3C5Z - chains A and B of the 8 polymer chains in the assembly; structure by X-ray diffraction, 2.55 A resolution.

== Chain A ==
Name: TCR B3K506 Alpha Chain
From: Mus musculus
Amino-acid sequence (202 residues; each row starts with the number of its first residue):
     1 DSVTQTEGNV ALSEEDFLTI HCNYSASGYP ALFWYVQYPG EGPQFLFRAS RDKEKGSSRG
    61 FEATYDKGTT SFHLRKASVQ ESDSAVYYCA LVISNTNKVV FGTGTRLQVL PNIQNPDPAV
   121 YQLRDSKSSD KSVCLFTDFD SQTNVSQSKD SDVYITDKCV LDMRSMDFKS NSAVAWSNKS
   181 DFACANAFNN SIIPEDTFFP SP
Cystine bridges: Cys22-Cys89, Cys134-Cys184

== Chain B ==
Name: TCR B3K506 Beta Chain
From: Mus musculus
Amino-acid sequence (240 residues; row label = number of the first residue in the row):
     1 AVTQSPRSKV AVTGGKVTLS CHQTNNHDYM YWYRQDTGHG LRLIHYSYVA DSTEKGDIPD
    61 GYKASRPSQE NFSLILELAS LSQTAVYFCA SIDSSGNTLY FGEGSRLIVV EDLKNVFPPE
   121 VAVFEPSEAE ISHTQKATLV CLATGFYPDH VELSWWVNGK EVHSGVCTDP QPLKEQPALN
   181 DSRYALSSRL RVSATFWQNP RNHFRCQVQF YGLSENDEWT QDRAKPVTQI VSAEAWGRAD
Cystine bridges: Cys21-Cys89, Cys141-Cys206

== Interface between chain A and chain B ==
Residue-residue contacts (87):
  Phe33(A) with Asn97(B); Thr98(B)
  Tyr35(A) with Thr98(B); Leu99(B), hydrogen bond (side chain-backbone); Phe101(B), hydrophobic
  Gln37(A) with Gln35(B), hydrogen bond; Phe88(B)
  Gly40(A) with Arg7(B)
  Glu41(A) with Glu103(B)
  Gly42(A) with Phe88(B); Gly102(B); Glu103(B)
  Pro43(A) with Phe101(B)
  Phe45(A) with Thr98(B)
  Arg48(A) with Asn97(B), hydrogen bond; Thr98(B), hydrogen bond
  Tyr88(A) with Gln35(B), hydrogen bond; Gly40(B)
  Asn97(A) with Tyr29(B); Tyr31(B), hydrogen bond (backbone-side chain); Gly96(B)
  Lys98(A) with Tyr46(B), hydrogen bond
  Val99(A) with Tyr33(B), hydrogen bond (backbone-side chain); Ile92(B), hydrophobic; Leu99(B), hydrophobic
  Phe101(A) with Tyr33(B), hydrophobic; Leu41(B), hydrophobic; Leu99(B), hydrophobic; Phe101(B), hydrophobic
  Gly102(A) with Gly40(B)
  Thr103(A) with Gly40(B), hydrogen bond (backbone-backbone)
  Asp117(A) with His133(B), salt bridge; Thr134(B)
  Tyr121(A) with Ser127(B); Ala129(B), hydrophobic; Glu130(B); His133(B)
  Gln122(A) with Ser127(B), hydrogen bond (backbone-side chain)
  Leu123(A) with Phe124(B), hydrophobic; Glu125(B); Thr138(B); Val140(B), hydrophobic
  Arg124(A) with Phe124(B); Glu125(B), hydrogen bond (backbone-backbone); Glu128(B), salt bridge
  Asp125(A) with Ala122(B); Val123(B); Phe124(B)
  Ser126(A) with Val123(B); Glu125(B), hydrogen bond
  Lys131(A) with Phe124(B)
  Val133(A) with Phe124(B), hydrophobic
  Leu135(A) with Thr138(B)
  Thr137(A) with Arg191(B)
  Asp138(A) with Thr134(B); Arg191(B), salt bridge
  Tyr154(A) with Leu173(B), hydrophobic; Glu175(B), hydrogen bond (side chain-backbone)
  Ile155(A) with Leu173(B)
  Thr156(A) with Asp169(B); Ser187(B); Arg189(B)
  Cys159(A) with Cys167(B), disulfide; Thr168(B); Arg189(B)
  Val160(A) with Cys167(B), hydrogen bond (backbone-side chain)
  Leu161(A) with Gly165(B); Val166(B); Cys167(B); Arg191(B)
  Asp162(A) with Gly165(B), hydrogen bond (backbone-backbone)
  Met163(A) with Lys136(B); Arg191(B); Val192(B), hydrophobic; Ser193(B)
  Arg164(A) with Ser164(B), hydrogen bond (backbone-side chain)
  Met166(A) with Lys136(B)
  Phe168(A) with Lys136(B); Arg191(B)
  Ser170(A) with Arg191(B), hydrogen bond
  Ser172(A) with Arg189(B)
  Ala173(A) with Arg189(B)
  Val174(A) with Arg189(B)
  Trp176(A) with Leu142(B), hydrophobic; Ala185(B), hydrophobic
  Phe198(A) with His133(B)
  Pro200(A) with Ala129(B), hydrophobic
Interface residues without a listed pair, chain A (53 interface residues in all): Ala31, Val92, Thr96, Lys127, Gln147, Asp157, Ser165
Interface residues without a listed pair, chain B (54 interface residues in all): Gly38, His39, Leu43, Lys55, Pro126, Thr144, Leu190, Glu234, Ala235
Disulfides between the chains: Cys159(A)-Cys167(B)

== Summary ==
53 residues of chain A face 54 of chain B across their interface, with 1 disulfide bond, 17 hydrogen bonds and
3 salt bridges. Among the polar pairs are Asp117(A)-His133(B), Arg124(A)-Glu128(B) and Asp138(A)-Arg191(B).
Here chain A is TCR B3K506 Alpha Chain and chain B is TCR B3K506 Beta Chain, both from Mus musculus. Entry
3C5Z (Crystal structure of mouse MHC class II I-Ab/3K peptide complexed with mouse TCR B3K506) was determined
by X-ray diffraction together with 3C60 and 3C6L from the same study.
